3UA4 - chains A and B; structure by X-ray diffraction, 3.00 A resolution.

Chain A (and B):
Name: Protein arginine N-methyltransferase 5
Source organism: Caenorhabditis elegans
Notes: EC 2.1.1.125; chain B of this document is another copy of the same molecule, construct and numbering; everything in this record applies to it too
Reference sequence: P46580 (ANM5_CAEEL); numbering as in UniProt (aligned over 1-734)
Sequence (745 residues; numbered -2 to 742; the number before each row is that of its first residue; numbers below 1 keep their minus sign (Met-2 is residue -2)):
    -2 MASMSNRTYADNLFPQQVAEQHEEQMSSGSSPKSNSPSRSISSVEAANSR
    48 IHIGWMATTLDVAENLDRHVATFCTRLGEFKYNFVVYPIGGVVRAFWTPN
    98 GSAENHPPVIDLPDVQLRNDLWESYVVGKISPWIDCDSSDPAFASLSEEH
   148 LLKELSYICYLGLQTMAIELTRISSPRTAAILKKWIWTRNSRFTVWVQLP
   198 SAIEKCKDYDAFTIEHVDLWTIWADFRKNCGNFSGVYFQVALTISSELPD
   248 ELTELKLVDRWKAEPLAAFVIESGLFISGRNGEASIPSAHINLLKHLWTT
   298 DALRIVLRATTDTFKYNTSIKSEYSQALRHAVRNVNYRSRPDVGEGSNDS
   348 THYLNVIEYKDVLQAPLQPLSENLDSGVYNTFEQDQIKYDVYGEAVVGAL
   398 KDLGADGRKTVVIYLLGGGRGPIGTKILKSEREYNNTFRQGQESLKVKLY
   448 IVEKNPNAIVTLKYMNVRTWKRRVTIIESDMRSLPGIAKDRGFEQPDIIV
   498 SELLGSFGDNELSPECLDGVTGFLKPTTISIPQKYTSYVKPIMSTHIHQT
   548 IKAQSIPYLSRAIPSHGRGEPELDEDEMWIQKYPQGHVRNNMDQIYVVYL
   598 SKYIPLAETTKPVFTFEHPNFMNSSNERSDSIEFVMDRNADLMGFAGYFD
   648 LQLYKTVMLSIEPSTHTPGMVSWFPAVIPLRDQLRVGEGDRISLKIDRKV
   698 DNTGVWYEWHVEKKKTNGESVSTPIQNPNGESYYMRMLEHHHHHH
Unresolved in the structure: -2 to 44, 331-380, 735-742 (chain B: -2 to 43, 274-280, 329-380, 437-440, 735-742)
Construct notes: expression tag (-2 to 0, 735-742)
Curated features (UniProtKB/Swiss-Prot):
  - active site (Proton donor/acceptor): Glu499, Glu508
  - binding site (S-adenosyl-L-methionine): Tyr376, Lys385, Tyr386, Glu450, Asp477, Met478
  - binding site (a protein): Phe379, Glu499, Glu508
  - site: Phe379 (Critical for specifying symmetric addition of methyl groups)
What the authors report for this chain:
  - catalytic residues: Glu499, Glu508
  - mutagenesis - F379M: increased catalytic activity
  - mutagenesis - F379A, F379G, S503Y, V668T/S669H: decreased catalytic activity
  - specificity-determining residues: Phe379

Chain A / chain B interface:
Residue-residue contacts (76):
  His213(A) - Asn636(B)
  Asp215(A) - Asn636(B)  hydrogen bond
  Trp217(A) - Met540(B)
  Trp217(A) - Asn636(B)
  Trp217(A) - Ala637(B)
  Trp217(A) - Asp638(B)
  Trp217(A) - Arg682(B)
  Thr218(A) - Asn636(B)
  Thr218(A) - Arg682(B)
  Ala221(A) - Arg682(B)
  Asp222(A) - Arg682(B)  salt bridge
  Arg224(A) - Thr542(B)
  Arg224(A) - Asp638(B)  salt bridge
  Arg224(A) - Gln680(B)  hydrogen bond
  Asn229(A) - Gln546(B)
  Asn229(A) - Gln680(B)
  Phe230(A) - Gln546(B)  hydrogen bond (backbone-side chain)
  Ser231(A) - Gln546(B)
  Gly232(A) - Gln546(B)  hydrogen bond (backbone-side chain)
  Lys253(A) - Asp634(B)  hydrogen bond (side chain-backbone)
  Lys253(A) - Arg635(B)  hydrogen bond (backbone-side chain)
  Lys253(A) - Glu685(B)  salt bridge
  Leu254(A) - Arg635(B)
  Asp256(A) - Ile601(B)
  Arg257(A) - Met540(B)
  Arg257(A) - Asn636(B)  hydrogen bond (side chain-backbone)
  Lys259(A) - Lys599(B)
  Lys259(A) - Ile601(B)
  Ala260(A) - Met540(B)
  Ala260(A) - Ser541(B)
  Ala260(A) - Thr542(B)  hydrogen bond (backbone-backbone)
  Ala260(A) - Lys599(B)
  Glu261(A) - Met540(B)
  Glu261(A) - Thr542(B)
  Pro262(A) - Thr542(B)
  Met540(A) - Trp217(B)
  Met540(A) - Arg257(B)
  Met540(A) - Ala260(B)
  Met540(A) - Glu261(B)
  Thr542(A) - Arg224(B)
  Thr542(A) - Ala260(B)  hydrogen bond (backbone-backbone)
  Thr542(A) - Glu261(B)
  Thr542(A) - Pro262(B)
  Gln546(A) - Asn229(B)  hydrogen bond (side chain-backbone)
  Gln546(A) - Phe230(B)
  Gln546(A) - Ser231(B)
  Gln546(A) - Gly232(B)  hydrogen bond (side chain-backbone)
  Lys549(A) - Tyr555(B)
  Ala550(A) - Tyr555(B)  hydrophobic
  Ser552(A) - Pro554(B)
  Ser552(A) - Tyr555(B)  hydrogen bond (side chain-backbone)
  Pro554(A) - Ser552(B)
  Tyr555(A) - Lys549(B)
  Tyr555(A) - Ala550(B)
  Tyr555(A) - Ser552(B)  hydrogen bond (backbone-side chain)
  Val585(A) - Tyr555(B)  hydrophobic
  Lys599(A) - Lys259(B)
  Lys599(A) - Ala260(B)
  Ile601(A) - Asp256(B)
  Ile601(A) - Lys259(B)
  Asp634(A) - Lys253(B)
  Arg635(A) - Lys253(B)  hydrogen bond (side chain-backbone)
  Arg635(A) - Leu254(B)
  Arg635(A) - Arg257(B)
  Asn636(A) - His213(B)  hydrogen bond (side chain-backbone)
  Asn636(A) - Asp215(B)  hydrogen bond
  Asn636(A) - Trp217(B)
  Asn636(A) - Arg257(B)  hydrogen bond (backbone-side chain)
  Ala637(A) - Trp217(B)
  Asp638(A) - Trp217(B)
  Asp638(A) - Ala221(B)
  Asp638(A) - Arg224(B)  salt bridge
  Gln680(A) - Arg224(B)  hydrogen bond
  Gln680(A) - Asn229(B)
  Arg682(A) - Ala221(B)  hydrogen bond (side chain-backbone)
  Arg682(A) - Asp222(B)  salt bridge
Interface residues without a listed pair, chain A (41 interface residues in all): Lys225, Ser541, Tyr600, Glu685
Interface residues without a listed pair, chain B (41 interface residues in all): Thr218, Leu556, Val585, Tyr600

Summary:
Chain A and chain B each contribute 41 residues to their interface; the contacts include 19 hydrogen bonds and
5 salt bridges. Polar contacts include Asp222(A)-Arg682(B), Arg224(A)-Asp638(B) and Lys253(A)-Glu685(B). The
paper reports catalytic residues Glu499(A) and Glu508(A); F379A, F379G and S503Y of chain A, among others,
reduce catalytic activity; 5 substitutions were tested in all.
Chain A and chain B are both Protein arginine N-methyltransferase 5 (Caenorhabditis elegans); the structure,
Crystal Structure of Protein Arginine Methyltransferase PRMT5, was determined by X-ray diffraction.
